PDB entry 1GUZ | X-ray diffraction, 2.00 A resolution | chains C and D of the 4 polymer chains in the assembly

Chain C (and D):
Protein: Malate dehydrogenase
From: Chlorobium vibrioforme
Notes: EC 1.1.1.37; chain D of this document is another copy of the same molecule, construct and numbering; everything in this record applies to it too
Reference sequence: chimeric construct of P80039, P80038: residues 1-71 from P80039 (MDH_CHLTE) positions 1-71 (same numbers); residues 72-310 from P80038 positions 72-310 (same numbers)
Chain sequence (310 residues; each row starts with the number of its first residue):
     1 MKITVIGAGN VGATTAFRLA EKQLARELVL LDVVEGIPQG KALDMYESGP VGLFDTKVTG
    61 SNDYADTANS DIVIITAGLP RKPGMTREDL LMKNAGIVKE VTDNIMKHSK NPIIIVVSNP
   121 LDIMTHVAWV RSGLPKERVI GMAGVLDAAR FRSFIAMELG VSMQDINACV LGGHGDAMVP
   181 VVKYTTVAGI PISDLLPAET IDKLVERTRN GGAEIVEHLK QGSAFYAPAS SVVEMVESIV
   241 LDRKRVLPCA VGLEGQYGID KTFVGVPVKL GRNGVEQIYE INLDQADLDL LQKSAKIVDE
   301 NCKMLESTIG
Unresolved in the structure: 307-310 (chain D: 80-89, 307-310)
Construct notes: conflict Ala227 (Ser in P80039), Ala229 (Gly in P80039)
Curated features (UniProtKB/Swiss-Prot):
  - binding site (NAD(+)): Gly7 to Gly12, Asp32
Residues lining bound ligands: NAD (nicotinamide-adenine-dinucleotide): Ile6, Gly7, Ala8, Gly9, Asn10, Val11, Gly12, Asp32, Val33, Val34, Thr76, Ala77, Gly78, Leu79, Pro80, Asn94, Ile97, Glu100, Val101, Val117, Ser118, Asn119, Leu121, Met142, Ala143, Leu146, His174, Ser223, Ala224, Pro228
What the authors report for this chain:
  - catalytic residues: Asp147, Arg150, His174
  - binding site for NAD: Asn10, Val11, Asp32, Glu100, Val117, Asn119, Met142, His174
  - specificity-determining residues: Asp32
  - self-association interface (contacts with another copy of this molecule); pairs are residue here / residue on that copy: Asp165-Arg245 (salt bridge)

Chain C / chain D interface:
Residue-residue contacts - 44 pairs, chain C then chain D:
  Leu53(C) - Leu53(D)  hydrophobic
  Gly160(C) - Lys244(D)
  Gly160(C) - Lys269(D)
  Val161(C) - Lys244(D)
  Val161(C) - Val246(D)  hydrophobic
  Val161(C) - Tyr279(D)
  Ser162(C) - Arg243(D)
  Ser162(C) - Lys244(D)  hydrogen bond (backbone-backbone)
  Ser162(C) - Arg245(D)
  Gln164(C) - Glu234(D)
  Gln164(C) - Arg243(D)  hydrogen bond
  Gln164(C) - Arg245(D)
  Asp165(C) - Arg245(D)  salt bridge
  Asp165(C) - Val246(D)  hydrogen bond (side chain-backbone)
  Asn167(C) - Ala188(D)  hydrogen bond (side chain-backbone)
  Asn167(C) - Gly189(D)
  Tyr184(C) - Gly189(D)
  Tyr184(C) - Ile190(D)  hydrophobic
  Tyr184(C) - Pro191(D)
  Tyr184(C) - Asp194(D)
  Ala188(C) - Asn167(D)
  Ala188(C) - Val246(D)  hydrophobic
  Gly189(C) - Asn167(D)
  Gly189(C) - Tyr184(D)
  Ile190(C) - Tyr184(D)  hydrophobic
  Ile190(C) - Ile281(D)  hydrophobic
  Pro191(C) - Tyr184(D)
  Asp194(C) - Tyr184(D)  hydrogen bond
  Arg243(C) - Ser162(D)
  Arg243(C) - Gln164(D)  hydrogen bond
  Lys244(C) - Gly160(D)
  Lys244(C) - Val161(D)
  Lys244(C) - Ser162(D)  hydrogen bond (backbone-backbone)
  Arg245(C) - Ser162(D)
  Arg245(C) - Gln164(D)
  Arg245(C) - Asp165(D)  salt bridge
  Val246(C) - Val161(D)  hydrophobic
  Val246(C) - Asp165(D)  hydrogen bond (backbone-side chain)
  Val246(C) - Ala188(D)  hydrophobic
  Lys269(C) - Leu159(D)  hydrogen bond (side chain-backbone)
  Lys269(C) - Gly160(D)  hydrogen bond (side chain-backbone)
  Lys269(C) - Val161(D)
  Tyr279(C) - Val161(D)
  Ile281(C) - Ile190(D)  hydrophobic
Other interface residues (no listed pair), chain C (22 interface residues in all): Leu159, Glu234
Other interface residues (no listed pair), chain D (23 interface residues in all): Asn282

In short:
The interface between chain C and chain D involves 22 residues on one side and 23 on the other, with 10
hydrogen bonds and 2 salt bridges. Polar pairs include Asp165(C)-Arg245(D), Gln164(C)-Arg243(D) and
Asp165(C)-Val246(D). From the paper: catalytic residues Asp147(C), Arg150(C) and His174(C); a binding site for
NAD at Asn10(C), Val11(C) and Asp32(C) among others.
Chain C and chain D are both Malate dehydrogenase (Chlorobium vibrioforme); the structure, Structural Basis
for Thermophilic Protein Stability: Structures of Thermophilic and Mesophilic Malate Dehydrogenases, was
determined by X-ray diffraction, deposited together with 1GV1, 1GUY and 1GV0.
